3L2C - chains B and A of the 3 polymer chains in the assembly; structure by X-ray diffraction, 1.87 A resolution.

[Chain B]
Molecule: FOXO consensus binding sequence, plus strand
Sequence (13 nucleotides; row label = number of the first residue in the row):
     1 CTATGTAAAC AAC

[Chain A]
Protein: Forkhead box protein O4
Organism: Homo sapiens
Notes: fragment: DNA binding domain
Reference sequence: P98177 (FOXO4_HUMAN); residues 82-183 here correspond to UniProt positions 86-187 (UniProt number = residue number + 4)
Sequence (110 residues; row label = number of the first residue in the row):
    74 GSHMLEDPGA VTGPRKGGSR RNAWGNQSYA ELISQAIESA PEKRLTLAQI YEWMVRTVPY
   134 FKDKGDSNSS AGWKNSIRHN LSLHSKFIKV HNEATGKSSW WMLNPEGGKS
Unresolved in the structure: 74-92, 178-183
Differences from the reference sequence: expression tag (74-81)
Metal / ion sites: Mg2+: Leu154, His157, Phe160
UniProt features mapped onto this chain:
  - DNA-binding region: Ala96 (Fork-head)

[Interface between chain B and chain A]
Residue-residue contacts (13):
  DT4(B) - Arg94(A)  hydrogen bond to the phosphate
  DG5(B) - Arg94(A)  salt bridge to the phosphate
  DG5(B) - Asn95(A)  hydrogen bond to the phosphate
  DG5(B) - Gln100(A)  phosphate contact
  DG5(B) - Ser101(A)  phosphate contact
  DG5(B) - Tyr102(A)  hydrogen bond to the phosphate
  DT6(B) - Trp97(A)  phosphate contact
  DT6(B) - Tyr102(A)  hydrogen bond to the phosphate
  DT6(B) - Ser149(A)  base contact
  DT6(B) - His152(A)  hydrogen bond to the base
  DA7(B) - Gly145(A)  phosphate contact
  DA7(B) - His152(A)  hydrogen bond to the base
  DA8(B) - Asn148(A)  hydrogen bond to the base

[Overview]
5 residues of chain B face 10 of chain A across their interface; the contacts include 7 hydrogen bonds and 1
salt bridge. Polar contacts include DT6(B)-His152(A), DA7(B)-His152(A) and DA8(B)-Asn148(A). Leu154(A),
His157(A) and Phe160(A) coordinate Mg2+. UniProt lists a DNA-binding region on chain A.
Here chain B is FOXO consensus binding sequence, plus strand and chain A is Forkhead box protein O4 (Homo
sapiens). Entry 3L2C (Crystal Structure of the DNA Binding Domain of FOXO4 Bound to DNA) was determined by
X-ray diffraction.
